PDB entry 6BG1 | X-ray diffraction, 1.88 A resolution | chains C and B of the 3 polymer chains in the assembly

== Chain C ==
Molecule: Caspase-3
Organism: Homo sapiens
Notes: EC 3.4.22.56; engineered mutation(s): D9A,D28A,S150E
Reference sequence: P42574 (CASP3_HUMAN); numbering as in UniProt (aligned over 176-277)
Sequence (103 residues; each row starts with the number of its first residue):
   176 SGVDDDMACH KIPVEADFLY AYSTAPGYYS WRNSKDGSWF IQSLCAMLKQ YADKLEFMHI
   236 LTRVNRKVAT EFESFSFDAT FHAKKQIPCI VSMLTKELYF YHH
Disordered / not traced: 176-184
Construct notes: expression tag (278)
Swiss-Prot annotation at these positions:
  - modified residue: R207 (Microbial infection: ADP-riboxanated arginine)
  - mutagenesis: R207 (R207A: Abolished ADP-riboxanation by C.violaceum CopC)
Reported in the primary citation:
  - post-translational modification sites: T245, S249 (proposed by the authors, not directly observed)

== Chain B ==
Molecule: Ac-asp-glu-val-asp-cmk
Sequence (6 residues; each row starts with the number of its first residue):
     1 XDEVDX
Modified residues: ACE (acetyl group) at position 1; 0QE (chloromethane) at position 6

== Interface between chain C and chain B ==
Pairs across the interface - 18 pairs, chain C then chain B:
  Y204(C) - V4(B)  hydrophobic
  S205(C) - V4(B)
  S205(C) - D5(B)  hydrogen bond (backbone-backbone)
  W206(C) - D2(B)
  W206(C) - E3(B)
  W206(C) - V4(B)
  R207(C) - ACE_1(B)
  R207(C) - D2(B)
  R207(C) - E3(B)  salt bridge
  R207(C) - V4(B)
  R207(C) - D5(B)  salt bridge
  N208(C) - ACE_1(B)
  N208(C) - D2(B)  hydrogen bond
  S209(C) - ACE_1(B)  hydrogen bond (backbone-backbone)
  W214(C) - D2(B)  hydrogen bond
  E248(C) - D2(B)
  S249(C) - D2(B)
  F250(C) - D2(B)  hydrogen bond (backbone-side chain)
Other interface residues (no listed pair), chain C (11 interface residues in all): F256
Other interface residues (no listed pair), chain B (6 interface residues in all): 0QE_6

== Overview ==
The interface between chain C and chain B involves 11 residues on one side and 6 on the other, with 5 hydrogen
bonds and 2 salt bridges. Polar pairs include R207(C)-E3(B), R207(C)-D5(B) and N208(C)-D2(B). UniProt lists
one mutagenesis site on chain C. The paper reports modification sites T245(C) and S249(C).
Chain C is Caspase-3 (Homo sapiens) and chain B is Ac-asp-glu-val-asp-cmk; the structure, Caspase-3 Mutant -
D9A,D28A,S150E, was determined by X-ray diffraction (same publication as 6BDV, 6BFJ, 6BFK, 6BFL, 6BFO, 6BG0
and 7 further entries).
